Entry 2XZ0 (X-ray diffraction, 3.00 A resolution); this record covers chain C.

# Chain C
Name: Acyl-[acyl-carrier-protein] desaturase, chloroplastic
Organism: Ricinus communis
Notes: EC 1.14.19.2
UniProtKB: P22337 (STAD_RICCO); residues 1-363 here correspond to UniProt positions 34-396 (UniProt number = residue number + 33)
Chain sequence (363 residues; row label = number of the first residue in the row):
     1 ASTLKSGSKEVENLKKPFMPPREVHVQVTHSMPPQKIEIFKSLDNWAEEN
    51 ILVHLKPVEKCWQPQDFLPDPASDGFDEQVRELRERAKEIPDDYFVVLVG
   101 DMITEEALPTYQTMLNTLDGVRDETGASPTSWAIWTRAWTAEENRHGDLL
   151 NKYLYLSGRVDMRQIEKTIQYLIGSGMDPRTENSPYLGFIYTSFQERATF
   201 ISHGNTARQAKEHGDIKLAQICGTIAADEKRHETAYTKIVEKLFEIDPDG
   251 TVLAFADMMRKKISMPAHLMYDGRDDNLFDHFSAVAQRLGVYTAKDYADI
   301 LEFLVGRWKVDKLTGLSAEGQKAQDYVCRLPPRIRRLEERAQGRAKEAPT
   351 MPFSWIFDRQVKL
Not modelled in the structure: 1-17
Bound ions: Fe ion site 1: Glu-105, Glu-143, His-146, Glu-229; Fe ion site 2: Glu-143, Glu-196, Glu-229
Curated features (UniProtKB/Swiss-Prot):
  - binding site (Fe cation): Glu-105, Glu-143, His-146, Glu-196, Glu-229, His-232
From the paper describing this entry:
  - specificity-determining residues: Asp-280
  - mutagenesis - D280E, D280I, D280M: unchanged catalytic activity
  - mutagenesis - D280K, D280R, D280R/A284R: increased catalytic activity

# Overview
The Fe ion site 1 is built by Glu-105, Glu-143, His-146 and Glu-229. The Fe ion site 2 is built by Glu-143,
Glu-196 and Glu-229. UniProt lists 6 Fe cation-binding residues. The paper reports that D280K, D280R and
D280R/A284R increase catalytic activity; the specificity determinant Asp-280; 6 substitutions were tested in
all.
Chain C is Acyl-[acyl-carrier-protein] desaturase, chloroplastic (Ricinus communis); the structure, The
Structure of the 2:1 (Partially Occupied) Complex Between Stearoyl Acyl Carrier Protein Desaturase from
Ricinus ..., was determined by X-ray diffraction (same publication as 2XZ1).
